Entry 8Z9E (electron microscopy, 3.13 A resolution); this record covers chains J and N of the 13 polymer chains in the assembly.

[Chain J]
Protein: Protein structure
Amino-acid sequence (200 residues; row label = number of the first residue in the row):
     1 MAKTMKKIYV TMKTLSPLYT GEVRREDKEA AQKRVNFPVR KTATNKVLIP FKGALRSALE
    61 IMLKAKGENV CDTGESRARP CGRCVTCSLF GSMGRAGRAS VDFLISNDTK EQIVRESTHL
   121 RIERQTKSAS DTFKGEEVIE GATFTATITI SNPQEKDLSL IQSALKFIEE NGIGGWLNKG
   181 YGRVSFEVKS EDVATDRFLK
Disordered / not traced: 1-2
Ion coordination: Zn2+: Cys71, Cys81, Cys84, Cys87

[Chain N]
Molecule: 60-nt RNA strand
Sequence (60 nucleotides; row label = number of the first residue in the row; numbers below 1 keep their minus sign (G-19 is residue -19)):
   -19 GAACAGAAGA ACACCUAAAC GCGAAGCGCA CCUAAUUUCG AAUCCAGCAU GAGAAGCUAA
Disordered / not traced: -19 to -17, -11 to 8, 38-40

[Interface between chain J and chain N]
Pairs across the interface - 15 pairs, chain J then chain N:
  Asn36(J) with A14(N), hydrogen bond to the sugar; A15(N), base contact
  Phe37(J) with A15(N), base contact; U16(N), base contact
  Arg77(J) with A21(N), hydrogen bond to the sugar; A22(N), sugar contact
  Met93(J) with U23(N), base contact
  Thr118(J) with A14(N), hydrogen bond to the base
  Asp131(J) with A15(N), base contact
  Thr132(J) with U13(N), hydrogen bond to the base; A14(N), sugar contact; A15(N), base contact
  Phe133(J) with A14(N), sugar contact; A15(N), base contact
  Lys134(J) with A14(N), hydrogen bond to the sugar
Also at the interface, not in a pair above, chain J (10 interface residues in all): Ser130

[Summary]
10 residues of chain J face 7 of chain N across their interface, with 5 hydrogen bonds. Polar contacts include
Thr118(J)-A14(N), Thr132(J)-U13(N) and Asn36(J)-A14(N). The Zn2+ site is built by Cys71(J), Cys81(J), Cys84(J)
and Cys87(J).
Here chain J is Protein structure and chain N is a 60-nt RNA strand. Entry 8Z9E (Cryo-EM structure of
NTR-bound type VII CRISPR-Cas complex at substrate-engaged state II) was determined by electron microscopy
(same publication as 8YHD, 8YHE, 8Z4J, 8Z4L, 8Z99 and 8Z9C).
